4YZM - chain A; structure by X-ray diffraction, 3.00 A resolution.

# Chain A
Protein: Probable serine/threonine-protein kinase roco4
Organism: Dictyostelium discoideum
Notes: EC 2.7.11.1
UniProtKB: Q6XHB2 (ROCO4_DICDI); numbering as in UniProt (aligned over 1019-1292)
Amino-acid sequence (287 residues; numbered 1006 to 1292; the number before each row is that of its first residue):
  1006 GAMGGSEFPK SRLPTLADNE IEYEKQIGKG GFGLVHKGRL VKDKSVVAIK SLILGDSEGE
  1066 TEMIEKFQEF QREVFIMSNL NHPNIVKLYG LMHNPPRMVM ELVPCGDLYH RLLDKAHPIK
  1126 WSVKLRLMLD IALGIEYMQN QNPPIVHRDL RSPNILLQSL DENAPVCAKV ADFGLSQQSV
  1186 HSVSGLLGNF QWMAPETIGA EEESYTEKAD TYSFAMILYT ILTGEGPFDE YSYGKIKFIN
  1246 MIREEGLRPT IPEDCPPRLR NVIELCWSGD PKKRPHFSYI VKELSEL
Unresolved in the structure: 1006-1016, 1060-1065, 1184-1191, 1208-1209
Sequence notes: expression tag (1006-1018); engineered mutation L1107 (Phe in Q6XHB2), L1161 (Phe in Q6XHB2)
Metal / ion sites: Mg2+ near D1177 (its only coordinating residue here)
Small-molecule neighbours: LRRK2-In1 (4K4; 2-[(2-methoxy-4-{[4-(4-methylpiperazin-1-yl)piperidin-1-yl]carbonyl}phenyl)amino]-5,11-dimethyl-5,11-dihydro-6H-pyrimido[4,5-b][1,4]benzodiazepin-6-one): I1032, G1033, K1034, G1035, G1036, V1040, A1053, K1055, M1105, E1106, L1107, V1108, P1109, G1111, D1112, H1115, P1158, N1159, L1161, A1176, D1177
Swiss-Prot annotation at these positions:
  - active site: D1154 (Proton acceptor)
  - binding site (ATP): I1032 to V1040, K1055

# In short
Ligands of chain A: LRRK2-In1. From UniProt: active-site residue D1154 and 10 ATP-binding residues.
Chain A is Probable serine/threonine-protein kinase roco4 (Dictyostelium discoideum); the structure, Humanized
Roco4 bound to LRRK2-In1, was determined by X-ray diffraction (same publication as 4YZN).
